Entry 3EFO (X-ray diffraction, 2.70 A resolution); this record covers chains B and C of the 3 polymer chains in the assembly.

Chain B:
Protein: SEC24 related gene family, member D
From: Homo sapiens
Notes: fragment: conserved core
Reference sequence: Q8IYI7 (Q8IYI7_HUMAN); residue numbers follow UniProt; this construct covers 267-1033
Amino-acid sequence (770 residues; numbered 1 to 1033; 263 numbers in that range are skipped by the numbering (no residue carries them; nothing is unmodelled there); the number before each row is that of its first residue):
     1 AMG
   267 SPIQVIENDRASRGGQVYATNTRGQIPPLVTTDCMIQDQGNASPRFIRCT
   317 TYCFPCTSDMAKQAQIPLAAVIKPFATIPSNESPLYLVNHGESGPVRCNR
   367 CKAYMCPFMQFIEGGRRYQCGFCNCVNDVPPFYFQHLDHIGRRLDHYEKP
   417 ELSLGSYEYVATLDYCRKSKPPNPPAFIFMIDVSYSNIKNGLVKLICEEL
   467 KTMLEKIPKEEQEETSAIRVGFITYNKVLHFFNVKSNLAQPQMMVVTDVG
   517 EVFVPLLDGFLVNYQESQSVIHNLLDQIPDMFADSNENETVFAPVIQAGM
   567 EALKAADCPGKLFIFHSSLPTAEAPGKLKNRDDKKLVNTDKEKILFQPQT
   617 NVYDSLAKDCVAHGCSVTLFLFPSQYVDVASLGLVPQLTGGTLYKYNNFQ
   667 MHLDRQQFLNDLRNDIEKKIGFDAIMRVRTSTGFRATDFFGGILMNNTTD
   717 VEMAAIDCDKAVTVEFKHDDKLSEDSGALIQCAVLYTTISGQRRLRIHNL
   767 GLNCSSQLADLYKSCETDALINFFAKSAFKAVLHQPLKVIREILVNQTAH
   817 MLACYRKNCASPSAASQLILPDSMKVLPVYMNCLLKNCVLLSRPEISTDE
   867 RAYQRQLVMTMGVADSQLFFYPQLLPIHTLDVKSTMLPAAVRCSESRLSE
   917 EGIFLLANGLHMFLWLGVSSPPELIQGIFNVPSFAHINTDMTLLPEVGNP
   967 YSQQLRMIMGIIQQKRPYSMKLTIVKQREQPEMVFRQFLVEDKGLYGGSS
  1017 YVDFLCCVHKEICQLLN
Disordered / not traced: 1011-1013
Sequence notes: expression tag (1-3)
Disulfide bonds: Cys322-Cys770

Chain C:
Protein: Peptide
Amino-acid sequence (7 residues; each row starts with the number of its first residue):
   187 DVAIDMM
What the authors report for this chain:
  - mutagenesis - M193A: decreased binding to Sec24c

Interface between chain B and chain C:
Contacting residue pairs (25; chain B residue first):
  Ala1(B) - Ile190(C)
  Met2(B) - Val188(C)  hydrophobic
  Met2(B) - Ile190(C)  hydrophobic
  Tyr821(B) - Asp187(C)  hydrogen bond
  Ser832(B) - Ile190(C)
  Ser832(B) - Asp191(C)
  Ser832(B) - Met192(C)  hydrogen bond (backbone-backbone)
  Ser832(B) - Met193(C)
  Gln833(B) - Ala189(C)
  Gln833(B) - Ile190(C)
  Gln833(B) - Asp191(C)  hydrogen bond
  Leu834(B) - Val188(C)
  Leu834(B) - Ala189(C)
  Leu834(B) - Ile190(C)  hydrogen bond (backbone-backbone)
  Leu834(B) - Met192(C)  hydrophobic
  Ile835(B) - Asp187(C)
  Ile835(B) - Val188(C)
  Ile835(B) - Ala189(C)  hydrophobic
  Leu836(B) - Asp187(C)
  Leu836(B) - Val188(C)  hydrogen bond (backbone-backbone)
  Pro837(B) - Asp187(C)
  Asp838(B) - Asp187(C)  hydrogen bond (side chain-backbone)
  Lys841(B) - Val188(C)
  Leu1021(B) - Ile190(C)  hydrophobic
  His1025(B) - Met192(C)
Interface residues without a listed pair, chain B (14 interface residues in all): Gly3
From the paper, about this interface:
  - interface residues, chain B: Cys825(B), Leu834(B), Leu836(B), Leu1021(B), His1025(B)

Overview:
14 residues of chain B face 7 of chain C across their interface; the contacts include 6 hydrogen bonds. Polar
contacts include Tyr821(B)-Asp187(C), Gln833(B)-Asp191(C) and Asp838(B)-Asp187(C). The paper reports that
M193A of chain C reduces binding to Sec24c; interface residues Cys825(B), Leu834(B) and Leu836(B) among
others.
Chain B is SEC24 related gene family, member D (Homo sapiens) and chain C is Peptide; the structure, Crystal
Structure of the mammalian COPII-coat protein Sec23/24 bound to the transport signal sequence of syntaxin ...,
was determined by X-ray diffraction, deposited together with 3EG9, 3EGD, 3EGX, 3EH1 and 3EH2.
